Entry 9HIQ (electron microscopy, 4.02 A resolution (low resolution: residue-level contacts below are approximate; hydrogen-bond / salt-bridge calls are withheld)); this record covers chains C and D of the 6 polymer chains in the assembly.

Chain C (and D):
Protein: tRNA uridine 5-carboxymethylaminomethyl modification enzyme MnmG
Source organism: Escherichia coli
Notes: chain D of this document is another copy of the same molecule, construct and numbering; everything in this record applies to it too
Reference sequence: P0A6U3 (MNMG_ECOLI); residue numbers follow UniProt; this construct covers 1-629
Sequence (649 residues; row label = number of the first residue in the row; numbers below 1 keep their minus sign (Met-19 is residue -19)):
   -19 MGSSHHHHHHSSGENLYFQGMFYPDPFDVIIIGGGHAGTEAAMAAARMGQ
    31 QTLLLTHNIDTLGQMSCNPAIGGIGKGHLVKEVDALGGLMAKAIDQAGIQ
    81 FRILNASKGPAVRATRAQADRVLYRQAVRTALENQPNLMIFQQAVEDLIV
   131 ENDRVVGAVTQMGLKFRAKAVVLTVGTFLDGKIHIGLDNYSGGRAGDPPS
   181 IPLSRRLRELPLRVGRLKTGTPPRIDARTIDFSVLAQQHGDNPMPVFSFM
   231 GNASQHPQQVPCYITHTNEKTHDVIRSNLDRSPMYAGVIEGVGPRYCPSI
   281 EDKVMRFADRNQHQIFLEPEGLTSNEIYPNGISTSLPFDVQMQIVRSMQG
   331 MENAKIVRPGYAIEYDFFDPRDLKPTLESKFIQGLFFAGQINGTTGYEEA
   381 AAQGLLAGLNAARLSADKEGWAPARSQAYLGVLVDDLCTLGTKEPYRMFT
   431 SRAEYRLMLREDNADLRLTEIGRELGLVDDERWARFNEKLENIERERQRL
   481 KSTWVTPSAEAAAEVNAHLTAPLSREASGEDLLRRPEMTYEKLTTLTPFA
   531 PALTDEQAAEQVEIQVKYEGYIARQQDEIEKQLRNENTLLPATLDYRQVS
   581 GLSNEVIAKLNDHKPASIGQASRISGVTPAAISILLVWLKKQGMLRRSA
Disordered / not traced: -19 to 0, 266-272
Sequence notes: initiating methionine (-19); expression tag (-18 to 0)
Residues lining bound ligands: FAD (flavin-adenine dinucleotide): Ile12, Gly13, Gly14, Gly15, His16, Ala17, Leu35, Thr36, His37, Ser46, Cys47, Gln123, Ala124, Val125, Thr154, Val155, Gly156, Thr157, Phe158, Arg174, Ser180, Leu183, Thr199, Gly200, Thr201, Tyr341, Ala342, Ile343, Gly369, Gln370, Thr375, Gly376, Tyr377, Ala380
What the authors report for this chain:
  - catalytic residues: Cys47, Cys277 (citing earlier work)

How chain C and chain D interact:
Contacting residue pairs (68):
  Tyr3(C) - Met322(D)
  Asp5(C) - Arg326(D)
  Asn38(C) - Gly176(D)
  Ile39(C) - Arg338(D)
  Asp40(C) - Arg105(D)
  Asp40(C) - Arg338(D)
  Val102(C) - Gln106(D)
  Val102(C) - Arg109(D)
  Arg105(C) - Asp40(D)
  Gln106(C) - Val102(D)
  Arg109(C) - Val102(D)
  Arg109(C) - Thr303(D)
  Arg109(C) - Ser304(D)
  Thr110(C) - Thr303(D)
  Glu113(C) - Arg208(D)
  Glu113(C) - Ser304(D)
  Glu113(C) - Asn305(D)
  Glu113(C) - Glu306(D)
  Asn114(C) - Asn305(D)
  Gln115(C) - Arg208(D)
  Pro116(C) - Arg208(D)
  Asn117(C) - Arg208(D)
  Leu118(C) - Arg208(D)
  Ile120(C) - Val337(D)
  Phe121(C) - Ile336(D)
  Phe121(C) - Val337(D)
  Phe121(C) - Pro339(D)
  Gln122(C) - Ala175(D)
  Gln122(C) - Val337(D)
  Gln122(C) - Arg338(D)
  Gln122(C) - Pro339(D)
  Gln123(C) - Pro339(D)
  Gln141(C) - Tyr170(D)
  Met142(C) - Asp168(D)
  Leu144(C) - Phe318(D)
  Asp168(C) - Met142(D)
  Tyr170(C) - Gln141(D)
  Ala175(C) - Gln122(D)
  Gly176(C) - Asn38(D)
  Arg208(C) - Glu113(D)
  Arg208(C) - Gln115(D)
  Arg208(C) - Pro116(D)
  Arg208(C) - Asn117(D)
  Arg208(C) - Leu118(D)
  Thr303(C) - Arg109(D)
  Thr303(C) - Thr110(D)
  Ser304(C) - Arg109(D)
  Ser304(C) - Glu113(D)
  Asn305(C) - Glu113(D)
  Asn305(C) - Asn114(D)
  Glu306(C) - Glu113(D)
  Phe318(C) - Phe121(D)
  Phe318(C) - Leu144(D)
  Asp319(C) - Met1(D)
  Met322(C) - Tyr3(D)
  Arg326(C) - Asp5(D)
  Ile336(C) - Met119(D)
  Ile336(C) - Ile120(D)
  Ile336(C) - Phe121(D)
  Val337(C) - Ile120(D)
  Val337(C) - Phe121(D)
  Val337(C) - Gln122(D)
  Arg338(C) - Ile39(D)
  Arg338(C) - Asp40(D)
  Arg338(C) - Gln122(D)
  Pro339(C) - Phe121(D)
  Pro339(C) - Gln122(D)
  Pro339(C) - Gln123(D)
Interface residues without a listed pair, chain C (47 interface residues in all): Met1, Gln44, Arg101, Met119, Ile165, Asp177, Lys335
Interface residues without a listed pair, chain D (45 interface residues in all): Gln44, Asp177, Asp319, Lys335

Summary:
47 residues of chain C face 45 of chain D across their interface. Bound to chain C: flavin-adenine
dinucleotide. From the paper: catalytic residues Cys47(C) and Cys277(C).
Chain C and chain D are both tRNA uridine 5-carboxymethylaminomethyl modification enzyme MnmG (Escherichia
coli); the structure, MnmE-MnmG a4b2 complex, was determined by electron microscopy (same publication as
9HIP).
